PDB entry 3ZTJ | X-ray diffraction, 3.41 A resolution | chains A and F of the 12 polymer chains in the assembly

Chain A:
Protein: Hemagglutinin HA1 chain
Organism: Influenza A virus
Reference sequence: P03437 (HEMA_I68A0); residues 1-329 here correspond to UniProt positions 17-345 (UniProt number = residue number + 16)
Chain sequence (329 residues; row label = number of the first residue in the row):
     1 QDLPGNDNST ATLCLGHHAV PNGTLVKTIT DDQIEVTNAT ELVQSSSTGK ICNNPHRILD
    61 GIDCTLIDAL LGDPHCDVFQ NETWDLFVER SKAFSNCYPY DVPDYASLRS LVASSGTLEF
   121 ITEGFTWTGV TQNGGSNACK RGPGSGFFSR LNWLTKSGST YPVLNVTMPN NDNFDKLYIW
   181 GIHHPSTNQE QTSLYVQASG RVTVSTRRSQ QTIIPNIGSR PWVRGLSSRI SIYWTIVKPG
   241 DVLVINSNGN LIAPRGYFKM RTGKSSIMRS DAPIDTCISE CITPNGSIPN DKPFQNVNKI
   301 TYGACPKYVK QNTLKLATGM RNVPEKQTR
Not modelled in the structure: 1-8, 327-329
Disulfide bonds: C52-C277, C64-C76, C97-C139, C281-C305
Covalently attached groups: N-acetylglucosamine (NAG) linked to N38, N81, N285; glycan linked to N165
Curated features (UniProtKB/Swiss-Prot):
  - site: R329 (Cleavage)
  - glycosylation (N-linked (GlcNAc...) asparagine): N8, N22, N38, N81, N165, N285
Reported in the primary citation:
  - post-translational modification sites: N38

Chain F:
Protein: Hemagglutinin HA2 chain
Organism: Influenza A virus
Reference sequence: P03437 (HEMA_I68A0); residues 1-175 here correspond to UniProt positions 346-520 (UniProt number = residue number + 345)
Chain sequence (175 residues; each row starts with the number of its first residue):
     1 GLFGAIAGFI ENGWEGMIDG WYGFRHQNSE GTGQAADLKS TQAAIDQING KLNRVIEKTN
    61 EKFHQIEKEF SEVEGRIQDL EKYVEDTKID LWSYNAELLV ALENQHTIDL TDSEMNKLFE
   121 KTRRQLRENA EEMGNGCFKI YHKCDNACIE SIRNGTYDHD VYRDEALNNR FQIKG
Not modelled in the structure: 173-175
Disulfide bonds: C144-C148
Covalently attached groups: N-acetylglucosamine (NAG) linked to N154
Curated features (UniProtKB/Swiss-Prot):
  - glycosylation: N154 (N-linked (GlcNAc...) asparagine)

Interface between chain A and chain F:
Pairs across the interface - 6 pairs, chain A then chain F:
  A106(A) with R76(F)
  S107(A) with R76(F), hydrogen bond (side chain-backbone)
  S110(A) with D79(F)
  R208(A) with E72(F), salt bridge
  K238(A) with S71(F), hydrogen bond (side chain-backbone); E72(F), salt bridge
Other interface residues (no listed pair), chain A (8 interface residues in all): L111, I236, K307
Other interface residues (no listed pair), chain F (8 interface residues in all): V73, E74, G75, D90

In short:
The chain A/chain F interface involves 8 residues from each chain, with 2 hydrogen bonds and 2 salt bridges.
Among the polar pairs are R208(A)-E72(F), K238(A)-E72(F) and S107(A)-R76(F). N-acetylglucosamine is covalently
linked to N38(A), N81(A) and N285(A). N-acetylglucosamine is covalently linked to N154(F). From the paper: a
modification site at N38(A).
Chain A is Hemagglutinin HA1 chain and chain F is Hemagglutinin HA2 chain, both from Influenza A virus; the
structure, Structure of influenza A neutralizing antibody selected from cultures of single human plasma cells
in complex ..., was determined by X-ray diffraction, deposited together with 3ZTN.
